Entry 6RI7 (electron microscopy, 3.90 A resolution); this record covers chains C and D of the 10 polymer chains in the assembly.

== Chain C ==
Protein: DNA-directed RNA polymerase subunit beta
Organism: Escherichia coli (strain K12)
Notes: EC 2.7.7.6
Reference sequence: P0A8V2 (RPOB_ECOLI); residues 1-1342 here = UniProt positions 1-1342
Chain sequence (1342 residues; each row starts with the number of its first residue):
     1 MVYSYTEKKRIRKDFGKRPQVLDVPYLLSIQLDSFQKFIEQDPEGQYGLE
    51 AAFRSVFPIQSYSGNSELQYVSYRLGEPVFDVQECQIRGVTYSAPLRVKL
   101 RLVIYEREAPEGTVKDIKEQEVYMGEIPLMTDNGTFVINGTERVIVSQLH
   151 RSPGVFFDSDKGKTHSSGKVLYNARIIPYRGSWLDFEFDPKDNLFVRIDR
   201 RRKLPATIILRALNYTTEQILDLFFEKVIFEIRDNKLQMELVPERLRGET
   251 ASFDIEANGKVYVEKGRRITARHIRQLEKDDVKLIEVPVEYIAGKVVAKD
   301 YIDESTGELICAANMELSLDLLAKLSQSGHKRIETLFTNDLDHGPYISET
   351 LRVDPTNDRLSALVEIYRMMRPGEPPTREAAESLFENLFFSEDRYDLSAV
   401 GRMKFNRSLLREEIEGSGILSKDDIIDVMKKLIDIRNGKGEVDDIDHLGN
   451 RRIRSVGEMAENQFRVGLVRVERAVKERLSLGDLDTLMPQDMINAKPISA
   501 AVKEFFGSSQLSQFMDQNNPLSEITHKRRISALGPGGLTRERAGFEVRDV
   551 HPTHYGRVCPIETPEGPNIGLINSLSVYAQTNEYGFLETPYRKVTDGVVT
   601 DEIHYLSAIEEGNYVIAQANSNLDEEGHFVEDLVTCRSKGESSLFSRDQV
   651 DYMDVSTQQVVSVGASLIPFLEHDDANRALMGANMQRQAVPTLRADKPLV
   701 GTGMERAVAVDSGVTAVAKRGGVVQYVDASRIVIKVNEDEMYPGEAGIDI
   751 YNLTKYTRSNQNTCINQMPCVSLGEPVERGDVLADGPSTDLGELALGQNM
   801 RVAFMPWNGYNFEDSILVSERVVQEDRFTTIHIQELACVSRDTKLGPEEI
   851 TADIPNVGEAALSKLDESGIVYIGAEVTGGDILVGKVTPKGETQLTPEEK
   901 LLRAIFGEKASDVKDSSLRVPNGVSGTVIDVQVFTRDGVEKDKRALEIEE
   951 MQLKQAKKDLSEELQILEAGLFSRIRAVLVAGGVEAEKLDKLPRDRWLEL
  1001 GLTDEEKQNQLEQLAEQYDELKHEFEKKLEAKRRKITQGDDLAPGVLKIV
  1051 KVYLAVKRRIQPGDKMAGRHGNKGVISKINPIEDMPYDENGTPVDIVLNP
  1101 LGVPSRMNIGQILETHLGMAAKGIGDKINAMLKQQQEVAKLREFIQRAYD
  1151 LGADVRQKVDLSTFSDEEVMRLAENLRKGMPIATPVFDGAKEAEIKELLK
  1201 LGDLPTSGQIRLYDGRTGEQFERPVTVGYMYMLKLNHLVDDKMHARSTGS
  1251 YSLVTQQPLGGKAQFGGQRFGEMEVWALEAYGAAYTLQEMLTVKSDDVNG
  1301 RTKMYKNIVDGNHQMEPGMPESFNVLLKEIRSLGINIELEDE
Not modelled in the structure: 1, 891-912
Curated features (UniProtKB/Swiss-Prot):
  - modified residue (N6-acetyllysine): Lys-1022, Lys-1200

== Chain D ==
Protein: DNA-directed RNA polymerase subunit beta'
Organism: Escherichia coli (strain K12)
Notes: EC 2.7.7.6
Reference sequence: P0A8T7 (RPOC_ECOLI); residue numbers follow UniProt; this construct covers 1-1407
Chain sequence (1407 residues; row label = number of the first residue in the row):
     1 MKDLLKFLKAQTKTEEFDAIKIALASPDMIRSWSFGEVKKPETINYRTFK
    51 PERDGLFCARIFGPVKDYECLCGKYKRLKHRGVICEKCGVEVTQTKVRRE
   101 RMGHIELASPTAHIWFLKSLPSRIGLLLDMPLRDIERVLYFESYVVIEGG
   151 MTNLERQQILTEEQYLDALEEFGDEFDAKMGAEAIQALLKSMDLEQECEQ
   201 LREELNETNSETKRKKLTKRIKLLEAFVQSGNKPEWMILTVLPVLPPDLR
   251 PLVPLDGGRFATSDLNDLYRRVINRNNRLKRLLDLAAPDIIVRNEKRMLQ
   301 EAVDALLDNGRRGRAITGSNKRPLKSLADMIKGKQGRFRQNLLGKRVDYS
   351 GRSVITVGPYLRLHQCGLPKKMALELFKPFIYGKLELRGLATTIKAAKKM
   401 VEREEAVVWDILDEVIREHPVLLNRAPTLHRLGIQAFEPVLIEGKAIQLH
   451 PLVCAAYNADFDGDQMAVHVPLTLEAQLEARALMMSTNNILSPANGEPII
   501 VPSQDVVLGLYYMTRDCVNAKGEGMVLTGPKEAERLYRSGLASLHARVKV
   551 RITEYEKDANGELVAKTSLKDTTVGRAILWMIVPKGLPYSIVNQALGKKA
   601 ISKMLNTCYRILGLKPTVIFADQIMYTGFAYAARSGASVGIDDMVIPEKK
   651 HEIISEAEAEVAEIQEQFQSGLVTAGERYNKVIDIWAAANDRVSKAMMDN
   701 LQTETVINRDGQEEKQVSFNSIYMMADSGARGSAAQIRQLAGMRGLMAKP
   751 DGSIIETPITANFREGLNVLQYFISTHGARKGLADTALKTANSGYLTRRL
   801 VDVAQDLVVTEDDCGTHEGIMMTPVIEGGDVKEPLRDRVLGRVTAEDVLK
   851 PGTADILVPRNTLLHEQWCDLLEENSVDAVKVRSVVSCDTDFGVCAHCYG
   901 RDLARGHIINKGEAIGVIAAQSIGEPGTQLTMRTFHIGGAASRAAAESSI
   951 QVKNKGSIKLSNVKSVVNSSGKLVITSRNTELKLIDEFGRTKESYKVPYG
  1001 AVLAKGDGEQVAGGETVANWDPHTMPVITEVSGFVRFTDMIDGQTITRQT
  1051 DELTGLSSLVVLDSAERTAGGKDLRPALKIVDAQGNDVLIPGTDMPAQYF
  1101 LPGKAIVQLEDGVQISSGDTLARIPQESGGTKDITGGLPRVADLFEARRP
  1151 KEPAILAEISGIVSFGKETKGKRRLVITPVDGSDPYEEMIPKWRQLNVFE
  1201 GERVERGDVISDGPEAPHDILRLRGVHAVTRYIVNEVQDVYRLQGVKIND
  1251 KHIEVIVRQMLRKATIVNAGSSDFLEGEQVEYSRVKIANRELEANGKVGA
  1301 TYSRDLLGITKASLATESFISAASFQETTRVLTEAAVAGKRDELRGLKEN
  1351 VIVGRLIPAGTGYAYHQDRMRRRAAGEAPAAPQVTAEDASASLAELLNAG
  1401 LGGSDNE
Not modelled in the structure: 1-15, 1374-1407
Curated features (UniProtKB/Swiss-Prot):
  - binding site (Zn(2+)): Cys-70, Cys-72, Cys-85, Cys-88, Cys-814, Cys-888, Cys-895, Cys-898
  - binding site (Mg(2+)): Asp-460, Asp-462, Asp-464
  - modified residue: Lys-983 (N6-acetyllysine)
Ion coordination: Zn2+ site 1: Cys-70, Cys-72, Cys-85, Cys-88; Mg2+: Asp-460, Asp-462, Asp-464 (shared with 1 residue of chain R); Zn2+ site 2: Cys-814, Cys-888, Cys-895, Cys-898

== How chain C and chain D interact ==
Contacting residue pairs - 280 pairs, chain C then chain D:
  Lys-163(C) with Ile-1134(D)
  Ser-166(C) with Lys-1151(D)
  Glu-504(C) with Asn-320(D), hydrogen bond
  Asp-549(C) with Pro-750(D)
  Val-550(C) with Pro-750(D); His-777(D); Arg-780(D)
  Tyr-555(C) with Phe-773(D), hydrophobic
  Pro-560(C) with Phe-773(D), hydrophobic; Thr-776(D); Arg-780(D), hydrogen bond (backbone-side chain)
  Ile-561(C) with Tyr-772(D); Thr-776(D); Arg-780(D)
  Thr-563(C) with Arg-780(D)
  Glu-565(C) with Leu-783(D)
  Gly-566(C) with Ala-787(D)
  Ile-569(C) with Leu-783(D); Ala-784(D), hydrophobic
  Asn-573(C) with Arg-780(D)
  Gln-618(C) with Asn-768(D); Val-769(D); Leu-770(D)
  Asn-620(C) with Asn-768(D)
  Glu-641(C) with Lys-749(D), salt bridge
  Ser-642(C) with Glu-756(D); Leu-770(D)
  Leu-644(C) with Glu-658(D)
  Val-660(C) with Val-769(D), hydrophobic
  Leu-671(C) with Tyr-772(D)
  Glu-672(C) with Leu-767(D)
  His-673(C) with Phe-763(D), hydrogen bond (side chain-backbone); Arg-764(D), hydrogen bond (side chain-backbone); Glu-765(D), hydrogen bond (side chain-backbone); Gly-766(D)
  Asp-674(C) with Phe-763(D); Tyr-772(D)
  Asp-675(C) with Arg-744(D), salt bridge; Phe-763(D)
  Asn-677(C) with Ala-779(D); Leu-783(D)
  Ala-679(C) with Tyr-772(D)
  Phe-804(C) with Ser-638(D)
  Pro-806(C) with Ala-633(D); Ala-637(D)
  Trp-807(C) with Ala-633(D), hydrophobic
  Asn-808(C) with Ala-633(D)
  Gly-809(C) with Phe-629(D)
  Tyr-810(C) with Gly-358(D); Pro-359(D)
  Asn-811(C) with Asp-505(D)
  Phe-812(C) with Val-357(D), hydrophobic; Pro-451(D), hydrophobic; Gln-504(D), hydrogen bond (backbone-side chain); Asp-505(D); Phe-629(D), hydrophobic
  Glu-813(C) with Phe-461(D); Gln-504(D), hydrogen bond; Arg-731(D), salt bridge
  Ser-815(C) with Val-357(D); Phe-461(D)
  Arg-841(C) with Asp-256(D), hydrogen bond (side chain-backbone); Gly-257(D)
  Lys-844(C) with Arg-47(D); Thr-48(D)
  Gln-1061(C) with Lys-445(D)
  Pro-1062(C) with Ala-446(D)
  Lys-1065(C) with Asp-462(D), hydrogen bond (side chain-backbone); Gly-463(D)
  Lys-1073(C) with Asp-462(D)
  Val-1075(C) with Ile-355(D); Phe-461(D); Gly-463(D)
  Ser-1077(C) with Thr-356(D)
  Asn-1099(C) with Asp-505(D), hydrogen bond
  Pro-1100(C) with Ala-637(D)
  Leu-1101(C) with Gln-504(D); Asp-505(D); Leu-508(D), hydrophobic; Met-725(D), hydrophobic; Arg-731(D)
  Pro-1104(C) with Met-725(D), hydrophobic; Gln-736(D)
  Ser-1105(C) with Arg-731(D); Gln-736(D), hydrogen bond (backbone-side chain)
  Arg-1106(C) with Arg-731(D)
  Met-1107(C) with Gln-739(D); Phe-763(D)
  Ile-1109(C) with Met-644(D), hydrophobic; Leu-740(D), hydrophobic
  Ile-1112(C) with Val-639(D), hydrophobic
  Leu-1113(C) with Ile-641(D), hydrophobic
  His-1116(C) with Ile-641(D)
  Phe-1187(C) with Leu-767(D); Val-769(D), hydrophobic; Tyr-772(D), hydrophobic
  Glu-1192(C) with Ile-641(D); Arg-764(D), salt bridge
  Lys-1196(C) with Asp-642(D), salt bridge
  Ser-1207(C) with Asp-642(D), hydrogen bond
  Gln-1209(C) with Gly-640(D); Asp-643(D), hydrogen bond
  Glu-1219(C) with Arg-634(D), salt bridge
  Phe-1221(C) with Ala-633(D); Arg-634(D)
  Glu-1222(C) with Tyr-512(D), hydrogen bond; Ser-635(D), hydrogen bond (backbone-backbone); Gly-636(D)
  Arg-1223(C) with Gly-636(D); Phe-719(D), hydrogen bond (side chain-backbone); Asn-720(D); Ser-721(D), hydrogen bond; Met-724(D), hydrogen bond
  Val-1225(C) with Gly-636(D); Ser-638(D)
  Thr-1226(C) with Ser-638(D), hydrogen bond; Val-639(D), hydrogen bond (side chain-backbone); Gly-640(D)
  Val-1239(C) with Lys-445(D)
  Asp-1240(C) with Lys-445(D)
  Lys-1242(C) with Gln-465(D)
  Met-1243(C) with Arg-352(D); Lys-445(D)
  His-1244(C) with Gly-351(D); Arg-352(D), hydrogen bond (backbone-backbone)
  Ala-1245(C) with Ser-350(D); Gly-351(D); Met-372(D), hydrophobic
  Arg-1246(C) with Asp-348(D), salt bridge; Tyr-349(D), hydrogen bond (backbone-backbone); Ser-350(D), hydrogen bond (backbone-backbone)
  Ser-1247(C) with Asp-348(D); Tyr-349(D), hydrogen bond (backbone-backbone); Glu-375(D); Leu-376(D); Lys-378(D)
  Thr-1248(C) with Tyr-349(D), hydrogen bond
  Tyr-1251(C) with Asp-348(D), hydrogen bond
  Leu-1253(C) with Arg-99(D)
  Val-1254(C) with Leu-249(D); Arg-337(D)
  Thr-1255(C) with Arg-337(D)
  Gln-1256(C) with Arg-99(D)
  Gln-1257(C) with Asn-341(D), hydrogen bond
  Pro-1258(C) with Arg-346(D); Val-347(D); Asp-348(D)
  Leu-1259(C) with Arg-346(D)
  Gly-1260(C) with Arg-346(D)
  Gln-1268(C) with Arg-346(D); Val-347(D), hydrogen bond (backbone-backbone); Ser-350(D), hydrogen bond (backbone-side chain); Gly-351(D); Arg-352(D); Ala-467(D)
  Arg-1269(C) with Arg-339(D); Gln-340(D), hydrogen bond (side chain-backbone); Lys-345(D); Arg-346(D)
  Phe-1270(C) with Gly-344(D); Lys-345(D), hydrogen bond (backbone-backbone); Val-347(D), hydrophobic; Ile-434(D), hydrophobic; His-469(D)
  Glu-1272(C) with Leu-343(D); Arg-798(D), salt bridge
  Met-1273(C) with Thr-428(D)
  Glu-1274(C) with Asn-424(D), hydrogen bond; Ala-426(D); Thr-428(D), hydrogen bond; Ile-434(D)
  Val-1275(C) with Leu-343(D)
  Trp-1276(C) with Arg-798(D); Val-801(D), hydrophobic; Val-917(D)
  Ala-1277(C) with Gln-921(D)
  Leu-1278(C) with Met-484(D), hydrophobic
  Glu-1279(C) with Gln-805(D), hydrogen bond; Val-917(D); Leu-1347(D); Val-1351(D)
  Ala-1280(C) with Ile-918(D), hydrophobic
  Tyr-1281(C) with Arg-431(D), hydrogen bond (side chain-backbone); Leu-432(D); Ile-434(D); Leu-483(D); Asn-489(D), hydrogen bond
  Gly-1282(C) with Leu-483(D); Gly-1360(D); Thr-1361(D)
  Ala-1283(C) with Glu-479(D); Leu-483(D)
  Ala-1284(C) with Glu-479(D); Thr-1361(D); Gly-1362(D)
  Tyr-1285(C) with Glu-475(D); Leu-1356(D), hydrophobic
  Thr-1286(C) with Glu-479(D)
  Leu-1287(C) with Ile-1357(D), hydrophobic
  Gln-1288(C) with Gly-1354(D); Arg-1355(D); Leu-1356(D)
  Glu-1289(C) with Leu-472(D), hydrogen bond (side chain-backbone); Thr-473(D), hydrogen bond (side chain-backbone); Ala-476(D)
  Met-1290(C) with Val-347(D); His-469(D)
  Leu-1291(C) with Lys-345(D), hydrogen bond (backbone-side chain); Val-1351(D), hydrophobic
  Thr-1292(C) with Gly-1354(D), hydrogen bond (side chain-backbone)
  Lys-1294(C) with Val-347(D); Asp-348(D), hydrogen bond (backbone-backbone); Val-470(D); Leu-472(D)
  Ser-1295(C) with Lys-345(D); Arg-346(D)
  Met-1304(C) with Leu-472(D), hydrophobic
  Tyr-1305(C) with Tyr-349(D); Pro-379(D), hydrophobic; Tyr-382(D)
  Ile-1308(C) with Pro-379(D), hydrophobic; Phe-380(D), hydrophobic
  Val-1309(C) with Gly-383(D); Glu-386(D)
  Asp-1310(C) with Glu-386(D)
  His-1313(C) with Phe-380(D); Leu-472(D); Thr-473(D); Leu-474(D)
  Gln-1314(C) with Thr-473(D), hydrogen bond (backbone-side chain)
  Met-1319(C) with Phe-17(D), hydrophobic
  Pro-1320(C) with Ile-1352(D); Val-1353(D); Gly-1354(D)
  Glu-1321(C) with Lys-96(D), salt bridge; Arg-99(D), salt bridge
  Ser-1322(C) with Leu-342(D)
  Phe-1323(C) with Ile-20(D), hydrophobic; Ile-1352(D), hydrophobic
  Val-1325(C) with Leu-249(D), hydrophobic
  Leu-1326(C) with Phe-338(D), hydrophobic
  Lys-1328(C) with Glu-100(D); Met-102(D)
  Glu-1329(C) with Leu-245(D); Met-330(D); Arg-337(D), salt bridge
  Ile-1330(C) with Ile-331(D), hydrophobic; Leu-1332(D), hydrophobic
  Arg-1331(C) with Trp-33(D); Met-102(D)
  Ser-1332(C) with Met-102(D); Pro-243(D); Leu-245(D)
  Leu-1333(C) with Trp-115(D), hydrophobic; Leu-307(D), hydrophobic; Leu-327(D), hydrophobic; Ile-331(D), hydrophobic
  Gly-1334(C) with Ala-25(D); His-113(D)
  Ile-1335(C) with Ile-22(D), hydrophobic; Ala-23(D); Ala-1336(D), hydrophobic
  Asn-1336(C) with Ile-22(D); Ala-23(D), hydrogen bond (backbone-backbone); Leu-24(D); Met-29(D); Trp-33(D)
  Ile-1337(C) with Lys-21(D)
  Glu-1338(C) with Ile-20(D); Lys-21(D), hydrogen bond (backbone-backbone)
  Leu-1339(C) with Ile-20(D), hydrophobic
  Glu-1340(C) with Phe-17(D); Asp-18(D); Ala-19(D); Lys-21(D)
  Asp-1341(C) with Phe-17(D); Asp-18(D)
  Glu-1342(C) with Glu-16(D); Asp-18(D); Arg-1373(D), hydrogen bond (backbone-side chain)
Also at the interface, not in a pair above, chain C (155 interface residues in all): Phe-545, His-551, Pro-552, Cys-559, Ser-643, Thr-657, Ala-676, Leu-680, Met-805, Gly-1063, Val-1103, Phe-1265, Gly-1267, Gly-1271, Asp-1296, Arg-1301
Also at the interface, not in a pair above, chain D (177 interface residues in all): Phe-49, Phe-116, Leu-239, Pro-246, Pro-251, Ser-353, Val-354, Tyr-360, Pro-369, Leu-422, Arg-425, Cys-454, Asp-460, Pro-471, Ser-503, Arg-538, Ile-722, Ile-755, Thr-757, Lys-781, Asp-785, Glu-913

== Overview ==
155 residues of chain C face 177 of chain D across their interface, with 45 hydrogen bonds and 11 salt
bridges. Polar contacts include Glu-641(C)/Lys-749(D), Asp-675(C)/Arg-744(D) and Glu-813(C)/Arg-731(D). From
UniProt: 8 Zn2+-binding residues and 3 Mg2+-binding residues on chain D.
Here chain C is DNA-directed RNA polymerase subunit beta and chain D is DNA-directed RNA polymerase subunit
beta', both from Escherichia coli (strain K12). Entry 6RI7 (Cryo-EM structure of E. coli RNA polymerase
elongation complex bound to GreB transcription factor) was determined by electron microscopy (same publication
as 6RH3, 6RI9, 6RIN and 6RIP).
